3D6A - chains A and C; structure by X-ray diffraction, 2.25 A resolution.

Chain A (and C):
Name: Sts-2 protein
Organism: Mus musculus
Notes: fragment: PGM domain; chain C of this document is another copy of the same molecule, construct and numbering; everything in this record applies to it too
Reference sequence: Q8BX41 (Q8BX41_MOUSE); residues 354-622 here correspond to UniProt positions 181-449 (UniProt number = residue number - 173)
Amino-acid sequence (273 residues; each row starts with the number of its first residue):
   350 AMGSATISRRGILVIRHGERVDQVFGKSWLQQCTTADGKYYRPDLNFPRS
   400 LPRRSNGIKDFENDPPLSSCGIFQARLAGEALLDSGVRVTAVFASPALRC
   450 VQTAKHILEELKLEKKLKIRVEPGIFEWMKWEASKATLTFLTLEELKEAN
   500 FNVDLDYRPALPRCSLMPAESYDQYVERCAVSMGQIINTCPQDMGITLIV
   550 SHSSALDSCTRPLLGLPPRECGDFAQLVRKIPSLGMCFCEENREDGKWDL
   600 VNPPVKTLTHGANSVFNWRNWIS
Not modelled in the structure: 350-356 (chain C: 350-357)
Sequence notes: expression tag (350-353); conflict Ile364 (Val191 in Q8BX41)
Bound ions: Na+ near Arg365 (its only coordinating residue here); tungsten ion near His366 (its only coordinating residue here)
Reported in the primary citation:
  - binding site for tungsten ion: Arg365, His366, Arg369, Arg448, His551, Ser552
  - conformationally variable residues (side-chain flip): Arg365, Glu481
  - catalytic residues: Arg365, Arg448, Glu476, His551 (proposed by the authors, not directly observed)
  - mutagenesis - H366A: abolished catalytic activity
  - mutagenesis - A446S/S552A, E481V: increased catalytic activity on pTyr-containing proteins
  - mutagenesis - Q372V/S582Y: increased catalytic activity
  - mutagenesis - S552A/S582Y: increased catalytic activity on pNPP

How chain A and chain C interact:
Pairs across the interface - 109 pairs, chain A then chain C:
  Glu368(A) with His609(C); Gly610(C), hydrogen bond (side chain-backbone)
  Val373(A) with Thr608(C)
  Phe374(A) with Thr608(C)
  Arg391(A) with Leu426(C); Lys605(C)
  Pro392(A) with Lys605(C)
  Asp393(A) with Lys605(C); Thr606(C); Leu607(C); Thr608(C), hydrogen bond
  Leu394(A) with Leu426(C); Ala430(C), hydrophobic; Lys605(C); Thr606(C), hydrogen bond (backbone-backbone)
  Asn395(A) with Leu607(C); Thr608(C), hydrogen bond (side chain-backbone); His609(C)
  Arg398(A) with Asp433(C), salt bridge
  Ser418(A) with Phe422(C); Leu426(C)
  Cys419(A) with Phe422(C), hydrophobic; His609(C)
  Phe422(A) with Ser418(C); Cys419(C), hydrophobic; Phe422(C), hydrophobic
  Gln423(A) with Asn612(C)
  Leu426(A) with Arg391(C); Leu394(C)
  Glu429(A) with Arg398(C), salt bridge
  Ala430(A) with Leu394(C), hydrophobic
  Asp433(A) with Arg398(C), salt bridge
  Leu555(A) with Ile621(C)
  Thr559(A) with Ile621(C)
  Arg560(A) with Ser622(C)
  Arg568(A) with Trp620(C), hydrogen bond (side chain-backbone); Ile621(C), hydrogen bond (side chain-backbone); Ser622(C), hydrogen bond
  Leu576(A) with Trp620(C)
  Lys579(A) with Phe615(C); Trp620(C)
  Pro581(A) with Asn612(C); Ser613(C); Phe615(C)
  Ser582(A) with Asn612(C), hydrogen bond (backbone-side chain)
  Met585(A) with Phe615(C)
  Cys586(A) with Ile621(C), hydrophobic
  Leu599(A) with Trp617(C), hydrophobic; Ile621(C), hydrophobic; Ser622(C)
  Val600(A) with Trp617(C)
  Asn601(A) with Trp617(C), hydrogen bond; Arg618(C), hydrogen bond
  Pro602(A) with Trp617(C)
  Lys605(A) with Arg391(C); Pro392(C); Asp393(C); Leu394(C)
  Thr606(A) with Asp393(C), hydrogen bond; Leu394(C), hydrogen bond (backbone-backbone); Phe615(C)
  Leu607(A) with Asp393(C); Asn395(C); Asn612(C), hydrogen bond (backbone-side chain)
  Thr608(A) with Val373(C); Phe374(C); Asp393(C), hydrogen bond; Asn395(C), hydrogen bond (backbone-side chain); Asn612(C); Val614(C)
  His609(A) with Glu368(C); Asn395(C); Cys419(C); Gly610(C); Ala611(C); Asn612(C), hydrogen bond (backbone-backbone)
  Gly610(A) with Glu368(C), hydrogen bond (backbone-side chain); Val373(C); His609(C); Gly610(C); Ala611(C)
  Ala611(A) with His609(C); Gly610(C); Ala611(C)
  Asn612(A) with Gln423(C); Pro581(C); Ser582(C); Leu607(C); Thr608(C); His609(C), hydrogen bond (backbone-backbone)
  Ser613(A) with Pro581(C); Leu607(C)
  Val614(A) with Thr608(C)
  Phe615(A) with Pro581(C); Met585(C); Thr606(C), hydrogen bond (backbone-side chain)
  Trp617(A) with Leu555(C); Asp556(C); Ile580(C), hydrophobic; Met585(C); Cys586(C), hydrogen bond; Leu599(C)
  Arg618(A) with Leu599(C); Val600(C); Asn601(C)
  Trp620(A) with Leu576(C); Lys579(C)
  Ile621(A) with Arg568(C); Leu599(C), hydrophobic
Also at the interface, not in a pair above, chain A (50 interface residues in all): Ala427, Asp556, Leu565, Ile580
Also at the interface, not in a pair above, chain C (48 interface residues in all): Ala427, Glu429, Gly584

Summary:
50 residues of chain A face 48 of chain C across their interface, with 20 hydrogen bonds and 3 salt bridges.
Polar pairs include Arg398(A)-Asp433(C), Glu429(A)-Arg398(C) and Glu368(A)-Gly610(C). The paper reports
catalytic residues Arg365(A), Arg448(A) and Glu476(A) among others; A446S/S552A and E481V of chain A increase
catalytic activity on pTyr-containing proteins; 5 substitutions were tested in all.
Both chains are Sts-2 protein (Mus musculus). Entry 3D6A (Crystal structure of the 2H-phosphatase domain of
Sts-2 in complex with tungstate) was determined by X-ray diffraction (same publication as 3D4I and 3DB1).
